PDB entry 5WZG | X-ray diffraction, 2.55 A resolution | chains A and B

[Chain A]
Name: Pumilio homolog 23
From: Arabidopsis thaliana
Reference sequence: Q9C552 (PUM23_ARATH); numbering as in UniProt (aligned over 85-655)
Amino-acid sequence (582 residues; each row starts with the number of its first residue):
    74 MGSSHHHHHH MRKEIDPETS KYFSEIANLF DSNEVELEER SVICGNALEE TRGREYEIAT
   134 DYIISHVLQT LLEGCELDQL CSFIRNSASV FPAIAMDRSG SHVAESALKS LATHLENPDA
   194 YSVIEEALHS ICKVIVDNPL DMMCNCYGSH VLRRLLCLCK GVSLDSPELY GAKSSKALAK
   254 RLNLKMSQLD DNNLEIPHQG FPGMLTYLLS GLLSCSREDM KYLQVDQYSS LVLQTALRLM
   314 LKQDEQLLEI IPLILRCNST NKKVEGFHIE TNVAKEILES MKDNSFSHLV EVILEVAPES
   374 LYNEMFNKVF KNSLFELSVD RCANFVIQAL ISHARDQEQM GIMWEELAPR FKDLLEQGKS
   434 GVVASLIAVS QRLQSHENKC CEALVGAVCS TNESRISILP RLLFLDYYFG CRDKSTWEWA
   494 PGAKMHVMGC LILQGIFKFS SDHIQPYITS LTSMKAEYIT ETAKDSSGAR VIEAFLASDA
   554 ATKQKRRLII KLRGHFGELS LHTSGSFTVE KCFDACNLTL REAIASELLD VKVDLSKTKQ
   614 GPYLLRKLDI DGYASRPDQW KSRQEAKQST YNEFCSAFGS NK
Unresolved in the structure: 74-87, 258-269, 332-338, 641-655
Sequence notes: expression tag (74-84)

[Chain B]
Molecule: 10-nt RNA strand
Sequence (10 nucleotides; row label = number of the first residue in the row):
     1 GAAUUGACGG

[How chain A and chain B interact]
Pairs across the interface (68; chain A residue first):
  Ser-138(A) with G10(B), hydrogen bond to the base
  His-139(A) with G10(B), hydrogen bond to the base
  Gln-142(A) with G10(B), hydrogen bond to the base
  Arg-171(A) with G10(B), hydrogen bond to the phosphate
  Ser-172(A) with G10(B), base contact
  Ser-174(A) with G9(B), hydrogen bond to the base
  His-175(A) with G9(B), hydrogen bond to the base; G10(B), stacking on the base
  Glu-178(A) with G9(B), hydrogen bond to the base
  Tyr-220(A) with G9(B), phosphate contact; G10(B), hydrogen bond to the phosphate
  His-223(A) with C8(B), hydrogen bond to the base; G9(B), stacking on the base
  Arg-226(A) with C8(B), hydrogen bond to the base
  Tyr-243(A) with C8(B), hydrogen bond to the base
  Gly-244(A) with A7(B), hydrogen bond to the base; C8(B), base contact
  Ser-247(A) with A3(B), sugar contact
  Ser-248(A) with A3(B), hydrogen bond to the sugar
  Leu-251(A) with A3(B), base contact; U4(B), base contact
  Ala-252(A) with A3(B), base contact
  Arg-254(A) with U4(B), hydrogen bond to the base
  Gln-300(A) with A7(B), hydrogen bond to the sugar; C8(B), hydrogen bond to the sugar
  Tyr-301(A) with C8(B), hydrogen bond to the sugar
  Leu-304(A) with A7(B), base contact; C8(B), base contact
  Gln-307(A) with A7(B), hydrogen bond to the base
  Asn-357(A) with G6(B), hydrogen bond to the sugar; A7(B), hydrogen bond to the sugar
  Ser-360(A) with G6(B), hydrogen bond to the base
  His-361(A) with G6(B), hydrogen bond to the base; A7(B), stacking on the base
  Glu-364(A) with G6(B), hydrogen bond to the base
  Arg-394(A) with U5(B), base contact; G6(B), sugar contact
  Cys-395(A) with G6(B), hydrogen bond to the sugar
  Asn-397(A) with U5(B), hydrogen bond to the base
  Phe-398(A) with U4(B), base contact; U5(B), sugar contact; G6(B), stacking on the base
  Gln-401(A) with U4(B), hydrogen bond to the base; U5(B), hydrogen bond to the base
  Gly-431(A) with U5(B), hydrogen bond to the base
  Lys-432(A) with U5(B), base contact
  Ser-433(A) with U5(B), base contact
  Gly-434(A) with U4(B), base contact; U5(B), hydrogen bond to the base
  Val-435(A) with U5(B), base contact
  Lys-497(A) with A2(B), sugar contact
  Val-500(A) with A2(B), sugar contact; A3(B), sugar contact
  Met-501(A) with U4(B), sugar contact
  Leu-504(A) with A2(B), base contact; A3(B), base contact
  Gln-507(A) with A2(B), hydrogen bond to the base
  Ser-539(A) with A2(B), hydrogen bond to the phosphate
  Ser-540(A) with A2(B), hydrogen bond to the base
  Ala-542(A) with G1(B), base contact
  Arg-543(A) with G1(B), hydrogen bond to the sugar; A2(B), hydrogen bond to the base; A3(B), base contact
  Glu-546(A) with G1(B), hydrogen bond to the base
  Thr-576(A) with G1(B), sugar contact
  Ser-577(A) with G1(B), hydrogen bond to the base
  Phe-580(A) with G1(B), stacking on the base
  Thr-581(A) with G1(B), base contact
Interface residues without a listed pair, chain A (54 interface residues in all): Ala-245, Lys-246, His-499, Cys-503

[Overview]
54 residues of chain A face 10 of chain B across their interface, with 36 hydrogen bonds and 5 aromatic
stacking contacts. Among the polar pairs are Ser-138(A)/G10(B), His-139(A)/G10(B) and Gln-142(A)/G10(B).
Chain A is Pumilio homolog 23 (Arabidopsis thaliana) and chain B is a 10-nt RNA strand; the structure,
Structure of APUM23-GAAUUGACGG, was determined by X-ray diffraction, deposited together with 5WZH, 5WZI, 5WZJ
and 5WZK.
